Entry 7K78 (electron microscopy, 3.10 A resolution); this record covers chains H and J of the 12 polymer chains in the assembly.

Chain H:
Protein: Histone H2B.1
Source organism: Saccharomyces cerevisiae (strain ATCC 204508 / S288c)
UniProtKB: P02293 (H2B1_YEAST); residues 1-131 here = UniProt positions 1-131
Sequence (131 residues; each row starts with the number of its first residue):
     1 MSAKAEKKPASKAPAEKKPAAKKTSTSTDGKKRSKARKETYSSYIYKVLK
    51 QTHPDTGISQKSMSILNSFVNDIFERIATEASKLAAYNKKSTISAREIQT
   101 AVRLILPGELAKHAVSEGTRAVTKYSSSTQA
Disordered / not traced: 1-36, 130-131
UniProt features mapped onto this chain:
  - modified residue: Lys-7 (N6-acetyllysine), Lys-8 (N6-acetyllysine), Ser-11 (Phosphoserine), Lys-12 (N6-acetyllysine), Lys-17 (N6-acetyllysine), Lys-18 (N6-acetyllysine), Lys-22 (N6-acetyllysine), Lys-23 (N6-acetyllysine), Lys-35 (N6-succinyllysine), Lys-38 (N6,N6-dimethyllysine), Lys-47 (N6-succinyllysine)
  - cross-link (Glycyl lysine isopeptide (Lys-Gly)): Lys-7 (interchain with G-Cter in SUMO), Lys-8 (interchain with G-Cter in SUMO), Lys-17 (interchain with G-Cter in SUMO), Lys-18 (interchain with G-Cter in SUMO), Lys-124 (interchain with G-Cter in ubiquitin)
  - mutagenesis: Lys-7 to Lys-8 (Reduces sumoylation), Ser-11 (S11A: Desensitizes cells to H(2)O(2) treatment; S11E: Induces apoptotic-like features including chromatin condensation), Lys-17 to Lys-18 (Reduces sumoylation), Val-48 (V48F: Confers UV-radiation sensitivity; when associated with F-87 and S-88), Tyr-87 (Y87F: Confers UV-radiation sensitivity; when associated with F-48 and S-88), Asn-88 (N88S: Confers UV-radiation sensitivity; when associated with F-48 and F-87), Lys-124 (K124R: Impairs ubiquitin conjugation, DNA double-strand brakes formation during meiosis and histone H3-K79 methylation)

Chain J:
Molecule: 136-nt DNA strand
Source organism: Saccharomyces cerevisiae
Sequence (136 nucleotides; each row starts with the number of its first residue):
   157 AGCTTACTATTTCTTTTTTAACTTTCGGAAATCAAATACACTAATATTTT
   207 AAATTTTATTTTTTAAAAATAAACTACTTTTTATTTTTTACTTTTTTTAA
   257 AAATATAATAAAATCAAATATCATCATGTGACCCGA
Disordered / not traced: 157-163, 280-292

How chain H and chain J interact:
Contacting residue pairs (13):
  Arg-37(H) / DT174(J)  sugar contact
  Arg-37(H) / DT175(J)  phosphate contact
  Tyr-46(H) / DT166(J)  hydrogen bond to the phosphate
  Lys-50(H) / DT167(J)  salt bridge to the phosphate
  Gly-57(H) / DT166(J)  phosphate contact
  Ile-58(H) / DA165(J)  sugar contact
  Ile-58(H) / DT166(J)  phosphate contact
  Ser-59(H) / DA165(J)  phosphate contact
  Gln-60(H) / DA165(J)  phosphate contact
  Lys-90(H) / DA186(J)  phosphate contact
  Ser-91(H) / DA185(J)  sugar contact
  Ser-91(H) / DA186(J)  hydrogen bond to the phosphate
  Thr-92(H) / DA186(J)  hydrogen bond to the phosphate
Also at the interface, not in a pair above, chain H (13 interface residues in all): Glu-39, Thr-56, Lys-89
Also at the interface, not in a pair above, chain J (9 interface residues in all): DT173, DA187

Summary:
Chain H and chain J form an interface of 13 and 9 residues respectively; the contacts include 3 hydrogen bonds
and 1 salt bridge. Among the polar pairs are Tyr-46(H)/DT166(J), Ser-91(H)/DA186(J) and Thr-92(H)/DA186(J).
Curated annotation (UniProt) lists 9 mutagenesis sites on chain H.
Chain H is Histone H2B.1 (Saccharomyces cerevisiae (strain ATCC 204508 / S288c)) and chain J is a 136-nt DNA
strand (Saccharomyces cerevisiae); the structure, antibody and nucleosome complex, was determined by electron
microscopy, deposited together with 7K79 and 7K7G.
